PDB entry 9UD9 | electron microscopy, 3.11 A resolution | chains C and E of the 6 polymer chains in the assembly

# Chain C
Molecule: Na(+)-translocating NADH-quinone reductase subunit C
Organism: Vibrio cholerae O395
Notes: EC 7.2.1.1
UniProt: A5F5Y7 (NQRC_VIBC3); residues 1-257 here = UniProt positions 1-257
Sequence (257 residues; numbered 1 to 257; the number before each row is that of its first residue):
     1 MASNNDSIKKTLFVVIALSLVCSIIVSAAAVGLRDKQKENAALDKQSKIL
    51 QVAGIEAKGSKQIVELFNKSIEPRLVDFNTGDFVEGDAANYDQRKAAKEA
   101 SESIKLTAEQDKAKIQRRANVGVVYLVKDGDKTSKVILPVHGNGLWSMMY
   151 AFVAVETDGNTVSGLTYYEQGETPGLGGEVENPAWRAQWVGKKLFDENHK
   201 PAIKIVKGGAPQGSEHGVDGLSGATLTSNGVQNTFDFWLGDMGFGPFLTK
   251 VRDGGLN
Disordered / not traced: 1-5, 257
Small-molecule neighbours: FMN (flavin mononucleotide): Leu145, Trp146, Glu172, Thr173, Leu176, Gly177, Lys207, Gly223, Ala224, Thr225, Leu226, Thr227
Swiss-Prot annotation at these positions:
  - modified residue: Thr225 (FMN phosphoryl threonine)

# Chain E
Molecule: Na(+)-translocating NADH-quinone reductase subunit E
Organism: Vibrio cholerae O395
Notes: EC 7.2.1.1
UniProt: A5F5Y5 (NQRE_VIBC3); residues 1-198 here = UniProt positions 1-198
Sequence (198 residues; numbered 1 to 198; the number before each row is that of its first residue):
     1 MEHYISLLVKSIFIENMALSFFLGMCTFLAVSKKVKTSFGLGIAVIVVLT
    51 ISVPVNNLVYNLVLKPDALVEGVDLSFLNFITFIGVIAALVQILEMILDR
   101 FFPPLYNALGIFLPLITVNCAIFGGVSFMVQRDYSFAESVVYGFGSGVGW
   151 MLAIVALAGIREKMKYSDVPPGLRGLGITFITAGLMALGFMSFSGVQL
Bound ions: 2Fe-2S cluster Fe: Cys26, Cys120 (shared with 2 residues of chain D)
Small-molecule neighbours: 2Fe-2S cluster (FES): Gly24, Cys26, Asn119, Cys120

# Chain C / chain E interface
Residue-residue contacts (6):
  Ala30(C) - Phe77(E)  hydrophobic
  Arg34(C) - Asp74(E)  salt bridge
  Arg34(C) - Phe77(E)
  Lys95(C) - Asp133(E)
  Lys98(C) - Asp133(E)  hydrogen bond (side chain-backbone)
  Trp146(C) - Ser194(E)
Also at the interface, not in a pair above, chain C (7 interface residues in all): Val26, Ser27
Also at the interface, not in a pair above, chain E (7 interface residues in all): Ile14, Ser76, Leu78

# Overview
Chain C and chain E each contribute 7 residues to their interface, with 1 hydrogen bond and 1 salt bridge.
Among the polar pairs are Arg34(C)-Asp74(E) and Lys98(C)-Asp133(E). Ligands of chain C: flavin mononucleotide.
Chain E binds 2Fe-2S cluster.
Chain C is Na(+)-translocating NADH-quinone reductase subunit C and chain E is Na(+)-translocating
NADH-quinone reductase subunit E, both from Vibrio cholerae O395; the structure, Cryo-EM structure of
Na+-translocating NADH-ubiquinone oxidoreductase from Vibrio cholerae reduced by NADH, in the absence of ...,
was determined by electron microscopy together with 9U5G, 9UD3, 9UD4, 9UD5, 9UD6, 9UD8 and 4 further entries
from the same study.
